Entry 1ZHK (X-ray diffraction, 1.60 A resolution); this record covers chains A and B of the 3 polymer chains in the assembly.

[Chain A]
Name: HLA class I histocompatibility antigen, B-35 alpha chain
Organism: Homo sapiens
Notes: fragment: Extracellular domains alpha 1
UniProt: P30685 (1B35_HUMAN); residues 1-276 here correspond to UniProt positions 25-300 (UniProt number = residue number + 24)
Chain sequence (276 residues; each row starts with the number of its first residue):
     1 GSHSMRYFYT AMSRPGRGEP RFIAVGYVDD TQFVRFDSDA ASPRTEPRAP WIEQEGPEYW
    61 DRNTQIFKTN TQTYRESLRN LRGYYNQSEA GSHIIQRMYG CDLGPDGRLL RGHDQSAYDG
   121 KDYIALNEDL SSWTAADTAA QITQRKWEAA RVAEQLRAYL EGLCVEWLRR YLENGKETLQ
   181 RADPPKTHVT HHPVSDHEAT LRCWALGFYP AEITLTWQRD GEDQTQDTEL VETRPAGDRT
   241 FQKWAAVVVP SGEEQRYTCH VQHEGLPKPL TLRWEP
Disulfide bonds: Cys101-Cys164, Cys203-Cys259

[Chain B]
Name: Beta-2-microglobulin
Organism: Homo sapiens
UniProt: P61769 (B2MG_HUMAN); residues 1-99 here correspond to UniProt positions 21-119 (UniProt number = residue number + 20)
Chain sequence (99 residues; row label = number of the first residue in the row):
     1 IQRTPKIQVY SRHPAENGKS NFLNCYVSGF HPSDIEVDLL KNGERIEKVE HSDLSFSKDW
    61 SFYLLYYTEF TPTEKDEYAC RVNHVTLSQP KIVKWDRDM
UniProt features mapped onto this chain:
  - modified residue: Gln2 (Pyrrolidone carboxylic acid)
  - glycosylation: Ile1 (N-linked (Glc) (glycation) isoleucine), Lys19 (N-linked (Glc) (glycation) lysine), Lys41 (N-linked (Glc) (glycation) lysine), Lys48 (N-linked (Glc) (glycation) lysine), Lys58 (N-linked (Glc) (glycation) lysine), Lys91 (N-linked (Glc) (glycation) lysine), Lys94 (N-linked (Glc) (glycation) lysine)
Disulfide bonds: Cys25-Cys80

[Interface between chain A and chain B]
Contacting residue pairs (58):
  Phe8(A) - Ser55(B)
  Phe8(A) - Phe56(B)
  Tyr9(A) - Phe56(B)
  Thr10(A) - Phe56(B)
  Thr10(A) - Phe62(B)
  Met12(A) - Ser33(B)  hydrogen bond
  Arg17(A) - Asp34(B)  salt bridge
  Val25(A) - Asp53(B)
  Val25(A) - Leu54(B)
  Val25(A) - Ser55(B)
  Tyr27(A) - Ser55(B)
  Tyr27(A) - Tyr63(B)  hydrogen bond
  Gln32(A) - Asp53(B)  hydrogen bond
  Arg35(A) - Asp53(B)  salt bridge
  Arg48(A) - Asp53(B)  salt bridge
  Ile94(A) - Pro32(B)  hydrophobic
  Ile94(A) - Ser33(B)
  Gln96(A) - His31(B)  hydrogen bond
  Gln96(A) - Phe56(B)
  Gln96(A) - Trp60(B)  hydrogen bond (side chain-backbone)
  Gln96(A) - Phe62(B)
  Arg97(A) - Phe56(B)
  Met98(A) - Phe56(B)  hydrophobic
  Met98(A) - Lys58(B)
  Met98(A) - Trp60(B)  hydrophobic
  Gln115(A) - Trp60(B)
  Ser116(A) - Trp60(B)
  Ala117(A) - Trp60(B)  hydrophobic
  Asp119(A) - His31(B)
  Gly120(A) - Arg3(B)  hydrogen bond (backbone-side chain)
  Gly120(A) - His31(B)
  Gly120(A) - Trp60(B)
  Asp122(A) - Trp60(B)  hydrogen bond
  His192(A) - Asp98(B)  salt bridge
  Arg202(A) - Asp98(B)  hydrogen bond (side chain-backbone)
  Arg202(A) - Met99(B)
  Trp204(A) - Asp98(B)
  Trp204(A) - Met99(B)
  Glu232(A) - Lys6(B)  salt bridge
  Glu232(A) - Gln8(B)  hydrogen bond (backbone-side chain)
  Glu232(A) - Tyr26(B)
  Glu232(A) - Ser28(B)  hydrogen bond
  Thr233(A) - Tyr26(B)
  Arg234(A) - Gln8(B)  hydrogen bond
  Arg234(A) - Tyr10(B)
  Arg234(A) - Met99(B)  hydrogen bond (side chain-backbone)
  Pro235(A) - Tyr10(B)  hydrogen bond (backbone-side chain)
  Pro235(A) - Asn24(B)
  Pro235(A) - Tyr26(B)
  Pro235(A) - Leu65(B)  hydrophobic
  Ala236(A) - Arg12(B)  hydrogen bond (backbone-side chain)
  Ala236(A) - Asn24(B)  hydrogen bond (backbone-side chain)
  Gly237(A) - Arg12(B)  hydrogen bond (backbone-side chain)
  Gly237(A) - Leu65(B)
  Gln242(A) - Tyr10(B)
  Gln242(A) - Ser11(B)  hydrogen bond (side chain-backbone)
  Gln242(A) - Arg12(B)  hydrogen bond (side chain-backbone)
  Trp244(A) - Met99(B)  hydrogen bond (side chain-backbone)
Interface residues without a listed pair, chain A (35 interface residues in all): Ile23, Lys121, Val231, Asp238
Interface residues without a listed pair, chain B (28 interface residues in all): Ile1, His13, Ser57, Asp59

[In short]
35 residues of chain A face 28 of chain B across their interface, with 19 hydrogen bonds and 5 salt bridges.
Polar contacts include Arg17(A)-Asp34(B), Arg35(A)-Asp53(B) and Arg48(A)-Asp53(B).
Chain A is HLA class I histocompatibility antigen, B-35 alpha chain and chain B is Beta-2-microglobulin, both
from Homo sapiens; the structure, Crystal structure of HLA-B*3501 presenting 13-mer EBV antigen LPEPLPQGQLTAY,
was determined by X-ray diffraction together with 1ZHL from the same study.
